3NYB - chains A and B; structure by X-ray diffraction, 2.70 A resolution.

[Chain A]
Protein: Poly(A) RNA polymerase protein 2
From: Saccharomyces cerevisiae
Notes: EC 2.7.7.-; fragment: central and catalytic domains of Trf4p
Reference sequence: P53632 (PAP2_YEAST); residues 161-481 here = UniProt positions 161-481
Chain sequence (323 residues; each row starts with the number of its first residue):
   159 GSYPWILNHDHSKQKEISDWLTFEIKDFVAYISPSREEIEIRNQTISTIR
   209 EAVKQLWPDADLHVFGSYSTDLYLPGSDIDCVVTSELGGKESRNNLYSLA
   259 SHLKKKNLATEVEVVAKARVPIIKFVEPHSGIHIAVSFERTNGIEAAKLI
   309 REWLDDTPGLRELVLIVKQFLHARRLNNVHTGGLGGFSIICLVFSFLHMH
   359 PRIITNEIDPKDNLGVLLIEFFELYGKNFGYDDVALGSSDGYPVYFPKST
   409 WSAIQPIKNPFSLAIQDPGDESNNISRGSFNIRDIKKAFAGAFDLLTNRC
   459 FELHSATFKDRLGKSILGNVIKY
Construct notes: expression tag (159-160); engineered mutation A293 (Asp in P53632)
From the paper describing this entry:
  - mutagenesis - D293A: increased expression (proposed by the authors, not directly observed)

[Chain B]
Protein: Protein AIR2
From: Saccharomyces cerevisiae
Notes: fragment: fourth and fifth zinc knuckles of Air2p
Reference sequence: Q12476 (AIR2_YEAST); numbering as in UniProt (aligned over 118-198)
Chain sequence (83 residues; each row starts with the number of its first residue):
   116 GSWKKVQCTLCKSKKHSKERCPSIWRAYILVDDNEKAKPKVLPFHTIYCY
   166 NCGGKGHFGDDCKEKRSSRVPNEDGSAFTGSNL
Unresolved in the structure: 116-121, 147-159
Construct notes: expression tag (116-117)
Bound ions: Zn2+ site 1: C123, H131, C136; Zn2+ site 2: C164, C167, H172, C177

[Chain A / chain B interface]
Pairs across the interface - 78 pairs, chain A then chain B:
  I175(A) - I139(B)
  S176(A) - W140(B)
  S176(A) - A142(B)
  D177(A) - I144(B)
  F354(A) - F193(B)  hydrophobic
  M357(A) - Y163(B)
  M357(A) - F193(B)
  H358(A) - Y143(B)
  H358(A) - F193(B)
  H358(A) - L198(B)
  P359(A) - F173(B)  hydrophobic
  P359(A) - A192(B)
  P359(A) - F193(B)
  P359(A) - N197(B)
  P359(A) - L198(B)
  R360(A) - Y143(B)
  R360(A) - N197(B)  hydrogen bond (side chain-backbone)
  R360(A) - L198(B)
  I362(A) - H160(B)
  T363(A) - N197(B)
  E365(A) - L145(B)
  E365(A) - V146(B)  hydrogen bond (backbone-backbone)
  E365(A) - N197(B)
  I366(A) - Y143(B)  hydrophobic
  I366(A) - I144(B)
  D367(A) - I144(B)
  D367(A) - V146(B)
  D370(A) - I144(B)
  N371(A) - Y143(B)
  N371(A) - I144(B)  hydrogen bond (side chain-backbone)
  V374(A) - W140(B)
  V374(A) - R141(B)
  V374(A) - A142(B)
  V374(A) - Y143(B)  hydrophobic
  I377(A) - W140(B)  hydrophobic
  E378(A) - R141(B)  salt bridge
  E378(A) - Y143(B)  hydrogen bond
  E378(A) - A192(B)
  E381(A) - R141(B)  salt bridge
  E381(A) - G190(B)
  E381(A) - S191(B)
  E381(A) - A192(B)  hydrogen bond (side chain-backbone)
  L382(A) - Y165(B)  hydrophobic
  L382(A) - F193(B)  hydrophobic
  K385(A) - R181(B)
  K385(A) - S183(B)  hydrogen bond (backbone-side chain)
  K385(A) - V185(B)
  N386(A) - Y165(B)
  N386(A) - R181(B)  hydrogen bond
  N386(A) - N187(B)  hydrogen bond
  N386(A) - S191(B)  hydrogen bond
  F387(A) - Y165(B)
  G388(A) - Y165(B)  hydrogen bond (backbone-backbone)
  G388(A) - S182(B)
  D390(A) - S182(B)
  D391(A) - S182(B)  hydrogen bond
  V392(A) - Y165(B)
  V392(A) - N166(B)
  V392(A) - C167(B)
  V392(A) - G168(B)
  P401(A) - Y163(B)
  V402(A) - Y163(B)
  Y403(A) - Y163(B)
  Y403(A) - C164(B)
  Y403(A) - Y165(B)  hydrophobic
  Y403(A) - G168(B)
  F404(A) - G168(B)
  P405(A) - G168(B)
  R441(A) - R184(B)
  K444(A) - S183(B)  hydrogen bond
  K444(A) - V185(B)
  T455(A) - W140(B)
  N456(A) - R135(B)  hydrogen bond
  F459(A) - E134(B)
  F459(A) - R135(B)
  F459(A) - C136(B)
  F459(A) - I139(B)  hydrophobic
  F459(A) - W140(B)
Also at the interface, not in a pair above, chain A (44 interface residues in all): E174, N364, Y389, Y400, F451, C458, H462
Also at the interface, not in a pair above, chain B (34 interface residues in all): G169, P186, T194
Interface features reported in the paper:
  - interface residues, chain A: M357(A)
  - interface residues, chain B: C164(B), Y165(B)

[In short]
The interface between chain A and chain B involves 44 residues on one side and 34 on the other, with 13
hydrogen bonds and 2 salt bridges. Among the polar pairs are E378(A)-R141(B), E381(A)-R141(B) and
R360(A)-N197(B). From the paper: D293A of chain A increases expression; interface residues M357(A) and C164(B)
among others.
Chain A is Poly(A) RNA polymerase protein 2 and chain B is Protein AIR2, both from Saccharomyces cerevisiae;
the structure, Structure and function of the polymerase core of TRAMP, a RNA surveillance complex, was
determined by X-ray diffraction.
